Entry 7ELT (X-ray diffraction, 1.90 A resolution); this record covers chain A.

# Chain A
Protein: Tryptophan--tRNA ligase
Source organism: Mycobacterium tuberculosis
Notes: EC 6.1.1.2
UniProtKB: A0A045IZS3 (A0A045IZS3_MYCTX); residue numbers follow UniProt; this construct covers 1-336
Amino-acid sequence (344 residues; each row starts with the number of its first residue):
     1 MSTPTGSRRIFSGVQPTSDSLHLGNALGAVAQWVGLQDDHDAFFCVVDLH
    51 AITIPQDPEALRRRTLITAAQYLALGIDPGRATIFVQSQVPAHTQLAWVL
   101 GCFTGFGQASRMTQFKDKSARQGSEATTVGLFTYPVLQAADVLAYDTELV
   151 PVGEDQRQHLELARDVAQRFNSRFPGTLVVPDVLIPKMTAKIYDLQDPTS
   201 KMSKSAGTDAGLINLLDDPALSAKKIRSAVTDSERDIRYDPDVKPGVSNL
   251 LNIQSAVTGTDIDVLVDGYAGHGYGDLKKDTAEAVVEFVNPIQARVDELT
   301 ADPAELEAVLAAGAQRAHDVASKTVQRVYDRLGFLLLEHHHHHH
Disordered / not traced: 1-6, 337-344
Construct notes: expression tag (337-344)
Residues lining bound ligands: tryptophanyl-5'amp (TYM): F11, S12, G13, V14, Q15, H22, G24, N25, G28, A29, V47, H50, Y134, Q138, D141, V142, V150, V152, G153, E154, D155, Q156, L160, T189, A190, K191, I192, K201, M202

# In short
Chain A binds tryptophanyl-5'amp.
Chain A is Tryptophan--tRNA ligase (Mycobacterium tuberculosis); the structure, Crystal structure of
Mycobacterium tuberculosis tryptophanyl-tRNA synthetase complexed with Trp-AMP, was determined by X-ray
diffraction, deposited together with 7EL8, 7ENS, 7ENT, 7EV2 and 7EV3.
